6RDD - chains 1 and 3 of the 13 polymer chains in the assembly; structure by electron microscopy, 3.20 A resolution.

[Chain 1]
Name: ATP synthase associated protein ASA1
From: Polytomella sp. Pringsheim 198.80
Reference sequence: Q85JD5 (Q85JD5_9CHLO); numbering as in UniProt (aligned over 1-618)
Sequence (618 residues; row label = number of the first residue in the row):
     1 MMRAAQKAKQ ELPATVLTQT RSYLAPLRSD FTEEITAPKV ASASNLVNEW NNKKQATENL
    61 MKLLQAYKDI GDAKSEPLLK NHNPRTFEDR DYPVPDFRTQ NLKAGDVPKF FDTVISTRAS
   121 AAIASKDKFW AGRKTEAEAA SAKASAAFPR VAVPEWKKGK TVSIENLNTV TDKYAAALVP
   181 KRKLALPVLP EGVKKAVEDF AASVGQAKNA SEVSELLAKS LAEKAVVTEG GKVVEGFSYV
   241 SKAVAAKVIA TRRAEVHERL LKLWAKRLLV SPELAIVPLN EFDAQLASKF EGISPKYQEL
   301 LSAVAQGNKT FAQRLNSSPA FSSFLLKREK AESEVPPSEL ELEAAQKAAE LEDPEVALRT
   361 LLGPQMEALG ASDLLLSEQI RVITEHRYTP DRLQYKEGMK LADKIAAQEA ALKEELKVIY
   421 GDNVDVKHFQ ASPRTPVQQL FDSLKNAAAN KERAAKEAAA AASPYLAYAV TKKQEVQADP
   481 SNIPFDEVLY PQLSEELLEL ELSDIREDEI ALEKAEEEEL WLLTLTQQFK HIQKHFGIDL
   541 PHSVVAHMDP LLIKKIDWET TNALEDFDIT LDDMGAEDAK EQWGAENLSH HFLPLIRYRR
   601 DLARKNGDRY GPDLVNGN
Disordered / not traced: 1-22, 618

[Chain 3]
Name: Mitochondrial F1F0 ATP synthase associated 32 kDa protein
From: Polytomella sp. Pringsheim 198.80
Reference sequence: K0J903 (K0J903_9CHLO); residues 1-325 here = UniProt positions 1-325
Sequence (325 residues; numbered 1 to 325; the number before each row is that of its first residue):
     1 MRQASRLALS IRQAGNVEAA SAVPAMTRQF SAPGSHEHHE TPLSKVMPTV VSIPRKVACL
    61 ALGATKKVVC GLASSGPSQN LVSTFANKVI VEENLVNVAE IDVPFWSYWL SSAGFTSKDA
   121 FVKFAEAVKP KVAALSTSDI TNLTVAFKRA NYYDKDLFTG IEANVSANFT KFETEQLLQI
   181 VATFDAFNHS SVAFLDDVAD SITYCNHYLA PVRAGADELA TLLTYYAKNG HERADLLATV
   241 ARGFSEVSLG KLSAAQRKDT VLSALKAFQT FGFYPESIEA VIGAALVSPA EYSAEELKEV
   301 EAVKVAAENA LGGEFVLIQE GAHGH
Disordered / not traced: 1-76, 322-325

[Chain 1 / chain 3 interface]
Residue-residue contacts (47):
  Leu551(1) - Thr170(3)
  Leu551(1) - Cys205(3)  hydrophobic
  Lys554(1) - Thr170(3)  hydrogen bond (side chain-backbone)
  Lys554(1) - Phe172(3)  hydrogen bond (side chain-backbone)
  Lys554(1) - Cys205(3)  hydrogen bond (side chain-backbone)
  Lys554(1) - Asn206(3)  hydrogen bond
  Lys555(1) - Tyr204(3)  hydrogen bond (side chain-backbone)
  Lys555(1) - Asn206(3)
  Lys555(1) - His207(3)
  Trp558(1) - His207(3)
  Trp558(1) - Leu209(3)
  Trp558(1) - Ala210(3)  hydrophobic
  Trp558(1) - Arg213(3)
  Glu559(1) - His207(3)  salt bridge
  Asn562(1) - Arg213(3)  hydrogen bond (backbone-side chain)
  Leu564(1) - Arg213(3)
  Phe567(1) - Tyr208(3)
  Phe567(1) - Leu209(3)  hydrophobic
  Gln582(1) - Tyr208(3)
  Gln582(1) - Arg242(3)
  Trp583(1) - Tyr208(3)
  Glu586(1) - Tyr208(3)
  Asn587(1) - His207(3)
  Ser589(1) - Tyr204(3)
  His590(1) - Tyr204(3)
  Leu593(1) - Asp200(3)
  Leu593(1) - Tyr204(3)  hydrophobic
  Leu593(1) - Cys205(3)  hydrophobic
  Ile596(1) - Tyr204(3)
  Arg597(1) - Phe169(3)
  Arg597(1) - Asp197(3)  salt bridge
  Arg597(1) - Asp200(3)  salt bridge
  Arg600(1) - Asp196(3)  salt bridge
  Arg600(1) - Asp200(3)  salt bridge
  Arg600(1) - Arg233(3)
  Arg604(1) - Val192(3)
  Arg604(1) - Asp196(3)  salt bridge
  Asp613(1) - Glu232(3)
  Asp613(1) - Arg233(3)
  Asp613(1) - Ala234(3)  hydrogen bond (backbone-backbone)
  Asp613(1) - Asp235(3)
  Leu614(1) - Glu232(3)
  Leu614(1) - Ala234(3)
  Val615(1) - Glu232(3)  hydrogen bond (backbone-side chain)
  Val615(1) - Ala234(3)  hydrophobic
  Val615(1) - Phe271(3)
  Val615(1) - Phe273(3)  hydrophobic
Also at the interface, not in a pair above, chain 1 (25 interface residues in all): Ala579, Arg609, Asn616
Also at the interface, not in a pair above, chain 3 (25 interface residues in all): Lys171, Glu173, Thr203

[Overview]
Chain 1 and chain 3 each contribute 25 residues to their interface, with 8 hydrogen bonds and 6 salt bridges.
Among the polar pairs are Glu559(1)-His207(3), Arg597(1)-Asp197(3) and Arg597(1)-Asp200(3).
Chain 1 is ATP synthase associated protein ASA1 and chain 3 is Mitochondrial F1F0 ATP synthase associated 32
kDa protein, both from Polytomella sp. Pringsheim 198.80; the structure, Cryo-EM structure of Polytomella
F-ATP synthase, Primary rotary state 2, monomer-masked refinement, was determined by electron microscopy
together with 6RD4, 6RD5, 6RD6, 6RD7, 6RD8, 6RD9 and 46 further entries from the same study.
